PDB entry 7PT5 | X-ray diffraction, 2.30 A resolution | chain A

[Chain A]
Name: Centrosomal protein of 44 kDa
Organism: Homo sapiens
UniProtKB: Q9C0F1 (CEP44_HUMAN); residues 1-140 here = UniProt positions 1-140
Sequence (145 residues; row label = number of the first residue in the row; numbers below 1 keep their minus sign (Gly-4 is residue -4)):
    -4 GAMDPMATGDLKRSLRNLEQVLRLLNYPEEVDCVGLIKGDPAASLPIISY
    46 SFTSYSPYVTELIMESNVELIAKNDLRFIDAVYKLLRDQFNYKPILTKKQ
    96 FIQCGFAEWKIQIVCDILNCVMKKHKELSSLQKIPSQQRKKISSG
Not modelled in the structure: -4 to 3, 65-68, 128-140
Differences from the reference sequence: expression tag (-4 to 0)
Modified positions: Mse-2, Mse1 (selenomethionine); Mse59, Mse117 (selenomethionine; parent Met)
Swiss-Prot annotation at these positions:
  - mutagenesis: Lys68 to Lys88 (Loss of binding to microtubules and location to centrioles)

[In short]
Chain A is Centrosomal protein of 44 kDa (Homo sapiens); the structure, Crystal structure of the CH domain of
human CEP44, was determined by X-ray diffraction together with 7PTB from the same study.
